PDB entry 7KTR | electron microscopy, 2.93 A resolution | chains G and J of the 11 polymer chains in the assembly

# Chain G
Protein: Transcription initiation factor TFIID subunit 12
Source organism: Homo sapiens
UniProt: Q16514 (TAF12_HUMAN); residues 1-161 here = UniProt positions 1-161
Chain sequence (161 residues; row label = number of the first residue in the row):
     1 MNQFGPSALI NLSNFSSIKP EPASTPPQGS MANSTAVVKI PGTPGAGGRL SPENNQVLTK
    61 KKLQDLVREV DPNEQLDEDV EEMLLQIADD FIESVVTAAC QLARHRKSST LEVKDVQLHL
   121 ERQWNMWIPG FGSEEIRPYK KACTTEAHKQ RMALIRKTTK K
Disordered / not traced: 1-58
Curated features (UniProtKB/Swiss-Prot):
  - modified residue: Thr-43 (Phosphothreonine), Ser-51 (Phosphoserine), Thr-59 (Phosphothreonine)
  - cross-link: Lys-19 (Glycyl lysine isopeptide (Lys-Gly) (interchain with G-Cter in SUMO2))
  - mutagenesis: Ile-87 to Phe-91 (Drastically reduces binding to TAF4), Val-95 to Val-96 (Drastically reduces binding to TAF4), Ala-99 to Ala-103 (Drastically reduces binding to TAF4)

# Chain J
Protein: Transcriptional adapter 1
Source organism: Homo sapiens
UniProt: Q96BN2 (TADA1_HUMAN); residue numbers follow UniProt; this construct covers 1-335
Chain sequence (335 residues; each row starts with the number of its first residue):
     1 MATFVSELEA AKKNLSEALG DNVKQYWANL KLWFKQKISK EEFDLEAHRL LTQDNVHSHN
    61 DFLLAILTRC QILVSTPDGA GSLPWPGGSA AKPGKPKGKK KLSSVRQKFD HRFQPQNPLS
   121 GAQQFVAKDP QDDDDLKLCS HTMMLPTRGQ LEGRMIVTAY EHGLDNVTEE AVSAVVYAVE
   181 NHLKDILTSV VSRRKAYRLR DGHFKYAFGS NVTPQPYLKN SVVAYNNLIE SPPAFTAPCA
   241 GQNPASHPPP DDAEQQAALL LACSGDTLPA SLPPVNMYDL FEALQVHREV IPTHTVYALN
   301 IERIITKLWH PNHEELQQDK VHRQRLAAKE GLLLC
Disordered / not traced: 1-103, 234-247, 332-335

# Interface between chain G and chain J
Residue-residue contacts (72; chain G residue first):
  Thr-59(G) / Thr-147(J)
  Lys-60(G) / Met-144(J)
  Lys-61(G) / Met-144(J)
  Lys-61(G) / Leu-145(J)  hydrogen bond (backbone-backbone)
  Lys-62(G) / Met-144(J)
  Lys-62(G) / Leu-145(J)
  Leu-66(G) / Leu-145(J)  hydrophobic
  Leu-66(G) / Leu-183(J)  hydrophobic
  Val-67(G) / Leu-187(J)  hydrophobic
  Glu-69(G) / Lys-184(J)  salt bridge
  Val-70(G) / Lys-184(J)
  Val-70(G) / Thr-188(J)
  Val-70(G) / Phe-208(J)
  Asp-71(G) / Lys-195(J)
  Glu-74(G) / Val-191(J)
  Glu-74(G) / Arg-194(J)  salt bridge
  Glu-74(G) / Val-275(J)
  Gln-75(G) / Pro-274(J)
  Gln-75(G) / Val-275(J)  hydrogen bond (backbone-backbone)
  Leu-76(G) / Val-275(J)
  Asp-77(G) / Val-275(J)  hydrogen bond (backbone-backbone)
  Asp-79(G) / Met-277(J)
  Val-80(G) / Val-275(J)
  Val-80(G) / Asn-276(J)
  Glu-82(G) / Met-143(J)
  Met-83(G) / Met-277(J)  hydrophobic
  Met-83(G) / Arg-303(J)
  Met-83(G) / Ile-304(J)  hydrophobic
  Met-83(G) / Lys-307(J)  hydrogen bond
  Leu-84(G) / Leu-183(J)
  Leu-84(G) / Leu-187(J)  hydrophobic
  Leu-85(G) / Cys-139(J)
  Leu-85(G) / Met-143(J)  hydrophobic
  Gln-86(G) / Asn-300(J)
  Gln-86(G) / Arg-303(J)
  Ile-87(G) / Asn-300(J)
  Asp-89(G) / Leu-138(J)
  Asp-89(G) / Cys-139(J)  hydrogen bond (side chain-backbone)
  Asp-89(G) / Ser-140(J)  hydrogen bond (side chain-backbone)
  Asp-89(G) / Arg-154(J)  salt bridge
  Asp-90(G) / Asn-300(J)
  Asp-90(G) / Arg-303(J)  salt bridge
  Phe-91(G) / Val-179(J)  hydrophobic
  Phe-91(G) / His-182(J)
  Ile-92(G) / Leu-151(J)  hydrophobic
  Ile-92(G) / Arg-154(J)
  Ile-92(G) / Val-179(J)  hydrophobic
  Ser-94(G) / Val-296(J)
  Val-96(G) / Thr-158(J)
  Thr-97(G) / His-162(J)
  Cys-100(G) / Ala-159(J)  hydrophobic
  Cys-100(G) / His-162(J)
  Cys-100(G) / Leu-164(J)  hydrophobic
  Arg-104(G) / His-162(J)  hydrogen bond (side chain-backbone)
  Ser-109(G) / Asp-165(J)  hydrogen bond (backbone-backbone)
  Thr-110(G) / Asn-166(J)
  Leu-111(G) / Asn-166(J)  hydrogen bond (backbone-backbone)
  Leu-111(G) / Thr-168(J)  hydrogen bond (backbone-backbone)
  Glu-112(G) / Thr-168(J)
  Val-113(G) / Thr-168(J)
  Val-113(G) / Glu-170(J)
  Trp-124(G) / His-182(J)
  Trp-124(G) / Pro-292(J)
  Trp-124(G) / Thr-293(J)  hydrogen bond
  Met-126(G) / Ala-178(J)  hydrophobic
  Met-126(G) / Asn-181(J)  hydrogen bond
  Ile-128(G) / Ala-174(J)
  Ile-128(G) / Ala-178(J)  hydrophobic
  Phe-131(G) / Glu-170(J)
  Phe-131(G) / Ser-173(J)
  Phe-131(G) / Ala-174(J)
  Phe-131(G) / Tyr-177(J)  hydrophobic
Also at the interface, not in a pair above, chain G (47 interface residues in all): Leu-63, Ala-88, Glu-93, Gln-101, Ser-108, Val-116, Leu-120, Gln-123
Also at the interface, not in a pair above, chain J (53 interface residues in all): Pro-146, Met-155, Val-167, Ala-171, Glu-180, Asp-185, Ile-186, Leu-280, Val-290, Ile-291

# Overview
Chain G and chain J form an interface of 47 and 53 residues respectively, with 12 hydrogen bonds and 4 salt
bridges. Polar contacts include Glu-69(G)/Lys-184(J), Glu-74(G)/Arg-194(J) and Asp-89(G)/Arg-154(J). UniProt
lists 12 mutagenesis sites on chain G.
Here chain G is Transcription initiation factor TFIID subunit 12 and chain J is Transcriptional adapter 1,
both from Homo sapiens. Entry 7KTR (Cryo-EM structure of the human SAGA coactivator complex (TRRAP, core)) was
determined by electron microscopy together with 7KTS from the same study.
